8KME - chains 2 and 3 of the 4 polymer chains in the assembly; structure by X-ray diffraction, 2.10 A resolution.

Chain 2:
Protein: Thrombin
From: Homo sapiens
Notes: EC 3.4.21.5; fragment: heavy chain
UniProt: P00734 (THRB_HUMAN); aligned to UniProt positions 364-620 over residues 16-245 (the alignment contains insertions or deletions, so no single offset holds)
Sequence (259 residues; row label = number of the first residue in the row; note: 3 numbers in that range are skipped by the numbering (no residue carries them; nothing is unmodelled there); a row labelled like 60A-60I holds insertion residues (60A, then the next letters in order)):
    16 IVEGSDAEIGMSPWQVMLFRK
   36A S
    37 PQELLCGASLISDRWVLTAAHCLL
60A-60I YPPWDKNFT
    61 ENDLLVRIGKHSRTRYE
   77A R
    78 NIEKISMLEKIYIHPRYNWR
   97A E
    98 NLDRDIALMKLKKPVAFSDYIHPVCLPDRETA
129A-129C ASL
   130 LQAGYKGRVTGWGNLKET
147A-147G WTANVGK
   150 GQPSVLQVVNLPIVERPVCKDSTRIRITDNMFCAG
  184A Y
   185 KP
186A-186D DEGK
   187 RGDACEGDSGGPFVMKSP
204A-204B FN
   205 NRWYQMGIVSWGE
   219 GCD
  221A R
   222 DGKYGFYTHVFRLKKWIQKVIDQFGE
Not modelled in the structure: 147A-147G, 246-247
Swiss-Prot annotation at these positions:
  - region: Ala183 to Val200 (High affinity receptor-binding region which is also known as the TP508 peptide)
  - active site (Charge relay system): His57, Asp102, Ser195
  - glycosylation: Asn60G (N-linked (GlcNAc...) (complex) asparagine)
Disulfides: Cys42-Cys58, Cys168-Cys182, Cys191-Cys220
Ion coordination: Na+ site 1: Lys169, Thr172; Na+ site 2: Arg221A, Lys224

Chain 3:
Protein: N-acetylhirudin
Sequence (10 residues; each row starts with the number of its first residue):
   355 DFEEIPEEYL
Modified residues: Tyr363 (o-sulfo-l-tyrosine; TYS)

How chain 2 and chain 3 interact:
Pairs across the interface (17):
  Phe34(2) with Phe356(3), hydrophobic
  Lys36(2) with Leu364(3)
  Gln38(2) with Phe356(3); Ile359(3); Leu364(3)
  Leu65(2) with Tyr363(3)
  Arg73(2) with Asp355(3), salt bridge; Phe356(3)
  Thr74(2) with Asp355(3), hydrogen bond (side chain-backbone); Phe356(3); Glu357(3)
  Tyr76(2) with Glu357(3); Pro360(3); Tyr363(3)
  Glu80(2) with Tyr363(3)
  Lys81(2) with Tyr363(3)
  Ile82(2) with Tyr363(3)
Interface residues without a listed pair, chain 2 (14 interface residues in all): Leu40, Arg67, Arg75, Met84
Interface residues without a listed pair, chain 3 (8 interface residues in all): Glu358

Overview:
The interface between chain 2 and chain 3 involves 14 residues on one side and 8 on the other; the contacts
include 1 hydrogen bond and 1 salt bridge. Among the polar pairs are Arg73(2)-Asp355(3) and
Thr74(2)-Asp355(3). UniProt lists 3 active-site residues on chain 2.
Here chain 2 is Thrombin (Homo sapiens) and chain 3 is N-acetylhirudin. Entry 8KME (Crystal structure of human
alpha-thrombin inhibited with SEL2770) was determined by X-ray diffraction together with 7KME from the same
study.
